3U48 - chains A and B; structure by X-ray diffraction, 2.20 A resolution.

[Chain A (and B)]
Name: JMB19063
Source organism: compost metagenome
Notes: chain B of this document is another copy of the same molecule, construct and numbering; everything in this record applies to it too
Sequence (775 residues; row label = number of the first residue in the row):
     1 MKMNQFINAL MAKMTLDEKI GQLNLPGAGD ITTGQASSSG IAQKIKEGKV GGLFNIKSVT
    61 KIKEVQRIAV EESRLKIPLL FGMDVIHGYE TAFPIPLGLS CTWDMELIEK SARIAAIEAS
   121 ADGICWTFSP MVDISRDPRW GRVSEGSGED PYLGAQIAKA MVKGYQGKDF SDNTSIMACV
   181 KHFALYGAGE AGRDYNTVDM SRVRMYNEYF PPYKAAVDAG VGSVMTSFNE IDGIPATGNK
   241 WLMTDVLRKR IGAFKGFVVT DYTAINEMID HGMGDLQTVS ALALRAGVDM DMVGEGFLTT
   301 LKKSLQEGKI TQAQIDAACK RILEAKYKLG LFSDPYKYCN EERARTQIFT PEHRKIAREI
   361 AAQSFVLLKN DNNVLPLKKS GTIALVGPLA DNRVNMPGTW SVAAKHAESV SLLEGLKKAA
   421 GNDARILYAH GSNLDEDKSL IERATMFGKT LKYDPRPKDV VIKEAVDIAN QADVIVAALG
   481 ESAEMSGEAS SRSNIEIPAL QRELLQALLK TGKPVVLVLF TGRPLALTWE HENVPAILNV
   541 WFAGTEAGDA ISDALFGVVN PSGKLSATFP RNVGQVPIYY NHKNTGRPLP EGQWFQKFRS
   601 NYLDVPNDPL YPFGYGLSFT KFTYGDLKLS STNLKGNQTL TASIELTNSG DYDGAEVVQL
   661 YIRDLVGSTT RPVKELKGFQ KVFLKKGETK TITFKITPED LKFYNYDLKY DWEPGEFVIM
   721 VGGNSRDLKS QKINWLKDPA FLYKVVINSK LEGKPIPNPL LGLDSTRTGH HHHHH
Disordered / not traced: 740-775 (chain B: 1, 744-775)
Bound ions: Ca2+: Asp-664, Val-666
Small-molecule neighbours: beta-D-glucopyranose (BGC): Phe-54, Asn-55, Asp-84, Phe-128, Arg-142, Lys-181, His-182, Met-225, Phe-228, Asp-261, Tyr-262, Met-292, Trp-400, Glu-488
From the paper describing this entry:
  - Ca2+ coordination: Asp-664, Val-666
  - self-association interface (contacts with another copy of this molecule): Asp-664 to Lys-674
  - catalytic residues: Asp-261, Glu-488
  - binding site for beta-D-glucopyranose: Asp-84, Arg-142, Lys-181, His-182, Asp-261, Glu-488
  - mutagenesis - R587A, F598A: decreased catalytic activity
  - mutagenesis - R587A/F598A: abolished catalytic activity on pNPG

[How chain A and chain B interact]
Residue-residue contacts (164):
  Arg-139(A) with Gly-574(B), hydrogen bond (side chain-backbone); Val-576(B), hydrogen bond (side chain-backbone)
  Glu-190(A) with Arg-204(B), salt bridge; Tyr-579(B), hydrogen bond
  Ala-191(A) with Gly-574(B); Gln-575(B); Val-576(B); Pro-577(B); Tyr-602(B), hydrogen bond (backbone-side chain)
  Arg-193(A) with Ser-600(B), hydrogen bond; Asn-601(B); Tyr-602(B); Asn-607(B)
  Asp-194(A) with Ser-600(B), hydrogen bond (backbone-side chain)
  Tyr-195(A) with Thr-585(B); Arg-587(B); Phe-598(B); Arg-599(B); Ser-600(B)
  Asn-196(A) with Thr-585(B); Ser-600(B)
  Thr-197(A) with Lys-583(B)
  Asp-199(A) with Met-200(B); Ser-201(B), hydrogen bond; Arg-204(B), salt bridge
  Met-200(A) with Asp-199(B); Met-200(B); Ser-201(B)
  Ser-201(A) with Asp-199(B), hydrogen bond; Met-200(B); Ser-201(B); Asp-232(B)
  Arg-202(A) with Tyr-706(B), hydrogen bond
  Arg-204(A) with Glu-190(B), salt bridge; Thr-197(B); Asp-199(B), salt bridge
  Phe-228(A) with Arg-587(B)
  Glu-230(A) with Lys-583(B), salt bridge; Thr-670(B), hydrogen bond
  Asp-232(A) with Ser-201(B); Thr-669(B); Tyr-706(B)
  Gly-233(A) with Thr-669(B); Thr-670(B), hydrogen bond (backbone-backbone)
  Ile-234(A) with Thr-669(B); Tyr-706(B), hydrophobic
  Trp-241(A) with Tyr-706(B)
  Tyr-262(A) with Arg-587(B), hydrogen bond (backbone-side chain)
  Glu-267(A) with Gly-586(B); Arg-587(B), salt bridge
  Asp-270(A) with Asn-584(B), hydrogen bond (backbone-side chain); Thr-585(B); Gly-586(B); Pro-588(B)
  His-271(A) with Thr-585(B), hydrogen bond (backbone-backbone); Gly-586(B), hydrogen bond (side chain-backbone); Thr-670(B)
  Gly-272(A) with Leu-665(B); Val-666(B); Gly-667(B), hydrogen bond (backbone-backbone)
  Met-273(A) with Val-666(B); Gly-667(B); Ser-668(B); Thr-669(B); Thr-670(B)
  Gly-274(A) with Val-666(B)
  Leu-440(A) with Leu-603(B)
  Arg-443(A) with Phe-595(B); Leu-603(B), hydrogen bond (side chain-backbone)
  Met-446(A) with Lys-597(B)
  Phe-447(A) with Lys-597(B); Phe-598(B), hydrophobic
  Met-485(A) with Leu-603(B)
  Glu-488(A) with Lys-597(B), hydrogen bond (backbone-side chain)
  Ala-489(A) with Lys-597(B), hydrogen bond (backbone-side chain); Phe-598(B)
  Ser-490(A) with Lys-597(B), hydrogen bond; Leu-603(B)
  Ser-491(A) with Tyr-602(B); Leu-603(B), hydrogen bond (backbone-backbone)
  Arg-492(A) with Tyr-602(B); Asp-604(B)
  Ser-493(A) with Asn-572(B), hydrogen bond; Gly-574(B); Tyr-602(B); Asp-604(B), hydrogen bond; Val-605(B)
  Asn-494(A) with Asp-604(B), hydrogen bond (backbone-side chain)
  Asn-572(A) with Ser-493(B), hydrogen bond
  Val-573(A) with Val-573(B), hydrophobic
  Gly-574(A) with Arg-139(B), hydrogen bond (backbone-side chain); Ala-191(B); Ser-493(B)
  Gln-575(A) with Ala-191(B)
  Val-576(A) with Arg-139(B), hydrogen bond (backbone-side chain); Ala-191(B)
  Pro-577(A) with Ala-191(B)
  Tyr-579(A) with Glu-190(B), hydrogen bond
  Lys-583(A) with Thr-197(B); Glu-230(B), salt bridge; Gly-233(B)
  Asn-584(A) with Asp-270(B), hydrogen bond (side chain-backbone)
  Thr-585(A) with Tyr-195(B); Asn-196(B); Asp-270(B); His-271(B)
  Gly-586(A) with Glu-267(B); Asp-270(B); His-271(B), hydrogen bond (backbone-side chain)
  Arg-587(A) with Tyr-195(B); Phe-228(B); Tyr-262(B), hydrogen bond (side chain-backbone); Glu-267(B), salt bridge
  Pro-588(A) with Asp-270(B)
  Trp-594(A) with Arg-443(B)
  Phe-595(A) with Arg-443(B)
  Lys-597(A) with Met-446(B); Phe-447(B); Glu-488(B), hydrogen bond (side chain-backbone); Ala-489(B), hydrogen bond (side chain-backbone); Ser-490(B), hydrogen bond
  Phe-598(A) with Tyr-195(B); Phe-447(B), hydrophobic; Glu-488(B); Ala-489(B)
  Arg-599(A) with Tyr-195(B)
  Ser-600(A) with Arg-193(B), hydrogen bond; Asp-194(B), hydrogen bond (side chain-backbone); Tyr-195(B); Asn-196(B)
  Asn-601(A) with Arg-193(B)
  Tyr-602(A) with Ala-191(B), hydrogen bond (side chain-backbone); Arg-193(B); Ser-491(B); Ser-493(B)
  Leu-603(A) with Leu-440(B); Arg-443(B), hydrogen bond (backbone-side chain); Met-485(B); Ser-490(B); Ser-491(B), hydrogen bond (backbone-backbone)
  Asp-604(A) with Arg-492(B); Ser-493(B), hydrogen bond; Asn-494(B), hydrogen bond (side chain-backbone)
  Val-605(A) with Ser-493(B)
  Asn-607(A) with Arg-193(B)
  Leu-665(A) with Gly-272(B)
  Val-666(A) with Gly-272(B); Met-273(B); Gly-274(B)
  Gly-667(A) with Gly-272(B), hydrogen bond (backbone-backbone); Met-273(B)
  Ser-668(A) with Met-273(B)
  Thr-669(A) with Asp-232(B); Gly-233(B); Ile-234(B); Met-273(B)
  Thr-670(A) with Glu-230(B), hydrogen bond; Gly-233(B), hydrogen bond (backbone-backbone); His-271(B); Met-273(B)
  Tyr-706(A) with Arg-202(B), hydrogen bond; Asp-232(B); Ile-234(B), hydrophobic; Trp-241(B)
Also at the interface, not in a pair above, chain A (76 interface residues in all): Gly-192, Val-203, Pro-235, Asn-239, Thr-263, Glu-484
Also at the interface, not in a pair above, chain B (76 interface residues in all): Gly-192, Val-203, Pro-235, Asn-239, Thr-263, Glu-484, Trp-594

[In short]
The chain A/chain B interface involves 76 residues from each chain, with 45 hydrogen bonds and 8 salt bridges.
Among the polar pairs are Glu-190(A)/Arg-204(B), Asp-199(A)/Arg-204(B) and Glu-230(A)/Lys-583(B). Ligands of
chain A: beta-D-glucopyranose. Asp-664(A) and Val-666(A) coordinate Ca2+. From the paper: catalytic residues
Asp-261(A) and Glu-488(A); R587A and F598A of chain A reduce catalytic activity.
Chain A and chain B are both JMB19063 (compost metagenome); the structure, From soil to structure: a novel
dimeric family 3-beta-glucosidase isolated from compost using metagenomic analysis, was determined by X-ray
diffraction, deposited together with 3U4A.
